PDB entry 9GUU | electron microscopy, 2.50 A resolution | chains A and N of the 24 polymer chains in the assembly

# Chain A
Molecule: 16S ribosomal RNA
Source organism: Escherichia coli K-12
Sequence (1541 nucleotides; row label = number of the first residue in the row):
     1 AAAUUGAAGA GUUUGAUCAU GGCUCAGAUU GAACGCUGGC GGCAGGCCUA ACACAUGCAA
    61 GUCGAACGGU AACAGGAAGA AGCUUGCUUC UUUGCUGACG AGUGGCGGAC GGGUGAGUAA
   121 UGUCUGGGAA ACUGCCUGAU GGAGGGGGAU AACUACUGGA AACGGUAGCU AAUACCGCAU
   181 AACGUCGCAA GACCAAAGAG GGGUACCUUC GGGCCUCUUG CCAUCGGAUG UGCCCAGAUG
   241 GGAUUAGCUA GUAGGUGGGG UAACGGCUCA CCUAGGCGAC GAUCCCUAGC UGGUCUGAGA
   301 GGAUGACCAG CCACACUGGA ACUGAGACAC GGUCCAGACU CCUACGGGAG GCAGCAGUGG
   361 GGAAUAUUGC ACAAUGGGCG CAAGCCUGAU GCAGCCAUGC CGCGUGUAUG AAGAAGGCCU
   421 UCGGGUUGUA AAGUACUUUC AGCGGGGAGG AAGGGAGUAA AGUUAAUACC UUUGCUCAUU
   481 GACGUUACCC GCAGAAGAAG CACCGGCUAA CUCCGUGCCA GCAGCCXCGG UAAUACGGAG
   541 GGUGCAAGCG UUAAUCGGAA UUACUGGGCG UAAAGCGCAC GCAGGCGGUU UGUUAAGUCA
   601 GAUGUGAAAU CCCCGGGCUC AACCUGGGAA CUGCAUCUGA UACUGGCAAG CUUGAGUCUC
   661 GUAGAGGGGG GUAGAAUUCC AGGUGUAGCG GUGAAAUGCG UAGAGAUCUG GAGGAAUACC
   721 GGUGGCGAAG GCGGCCCCCU GGACGAAGAC UGACGCUCAG GUGCGAAAGC GUGGGGAGCA
   781 AACAGGAUUA GAUACCCUGG UAGUCCACGC CGUAAACGAU GUCGACUUGG AGGUUGUGCC
   841 CUUGAGGCGU GGCUUCCGGA GCUAACGCGU UAAGUCGACC GCCUGGGGAG UACGGCCGCA
   901 AGGUUAAAAC UCAAAUGAAU UGACGGGGGC CCGCACAAGC GGUGGAGCAU GUGGUUUAAU
   961 UCGAUGXAAC GCGAAGAACC UUACCUGGUC UUGACAUCCA CGGAAGUUUU CAGAGAUGAG
  1021 AAUGUGCCUU CGGGAACCGU GAGACAGGUG CUGCAUGGCU GUCGUCAGCU CGUGUUGUGA
  1081 AAUGUUGGGU UAAGUCCCGC AACGAGCGCA ACCCUUAUCC UUUGUUGCCA GCGGUCCGGC
  1141 CGGGAACUCA AAGGAGACUG CCAGUGAUAA ACUGGAGGAA GGUGGGGAUG ACGUCAAGUC
  1201 AUCAUGGCCC UUACGACCAG GGCUACACAC GUGCUACAAU GGCGCAUACA AAGAGAAGCG
  1261 ACCUCGCGAG AGCAAGCGGA CCUCAUAAAG UGCGUCGUAG UCCGGAUUGG AGUCUGCAAC
  1321 UCGACUCCAU GAAGUCGGAA UCGCUAGUAA UCGUGGAUCA GAAUGCCACG GUGAAUACGU
  1381 UCCCGGGCCU UGUACACACC GCCCGUXACA CCAUGGGAGU GGGUUGCAAA AGAAGUAGGU
  1441 AGCUUAACCU UCGGGAGGGC GCUUACCACU UUGUGAUUCA UGACUGGGGU GAAGUCGUAA
  1501 CAAGGUAACC GUAGGGGAAC CUGCGGUUGG AUCACCUCCU U
Disordered / not traced: 1492-1493
Modified residues: PSU (pseudouridine-5'-monophosphate) at position 516, G7M (N7-methyl-guanosine-5'-monophosphate) at position 527, 2MG (2N-methylguanosine-5'-monophosphate) at position 966, 5MC (5-methylcytidine-5'-monophosphate) at position 967, 2MG (2N-methylguanosine-5'-monophosphate) at position 1207, 4OC (4n,o2'-methylcytidine-5'-monophosphate) at position 1402, 5MC (5-methylcytidine-5'-monophosphate) at position 1407, UR3 (3-methyluridine-5'-monophoshate) at position 1498, 2MG (2N-methylguanosine-5'-monophosphate) at position 1516, MA6 (6N-dimethyladenosine-5'-monophoshate) at position 1518, MA6 (6N-dimethyladenosine-5'-monophoshate) at position 1519
Metal / ion sites: Mg2+ site 1 near G21 (its only coordinating residue here); Mg2+ site 2: C48, U49, G115; Mg2+ site 3 near A53 (its only coordinating residue here); Mg2+ site 4: A59, U387; Mg2+ site 5: U62, G105; Mg2+ site 6 near G100 (its only coordinating residue here); Mg2+ site 7 near G107 (its only coordinating residue here); Mg2+ site 8: A109, G331; Mg2+ site 9 near G111 (its only coordinating residue here); Mg2+ site 10: G115, G289; Mg2+ site 11: A116, G117, G289; Mg2+ site 12 near G145 (its only coordinating residue here); 61 more Mg2+ sites not listed

# Chain N
Molecule: 30S ribosomal protein S13
Source organism: Escherichia coli K-12
UniProtKB: P0A7S9 (RS13_ECOLI); residues 1-118 here = UniProt positions 1-118
Amino-acid sequence (118 residues; numbered 1 to 118; the number before each row is that of its first residue):
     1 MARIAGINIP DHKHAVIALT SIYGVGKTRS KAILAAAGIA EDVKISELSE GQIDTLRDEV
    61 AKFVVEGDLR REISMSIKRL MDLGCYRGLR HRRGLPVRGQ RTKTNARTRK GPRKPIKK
Disordered / not traced: 1, 117-118
Swiss-Prot annotation at these positions:
  - natural variant: Leu89 to Gly99 (deletion: In PW118), Gln100 to Lys118 (deletion: In rpsM413), Asn105 (N105H: In PW095; N105K: In PW097)
  - mutagenesis: Leu83 to Lys118 (Decreased growth rate at all temperatures. Decreased affinity of the 30S subunit P site for tRNA in vitro), Lys114 to Lys118 (Decreased growth rate at all temperatures. Decreased affinity of the 30S subunit P site for tRNA in vitro)

# Chain A / chain N interface
Pairs across the interface (79):
  G947(A) with Arg107(N), salt bridge to the phosphate; Thr108(N), hydrogen bond to the phosphate
  C948(A) with Asn105(N), base contact; Ala106(N), phosphate contact; Arg107(N), salt bridge to the phosphate; Thr108(N), hydrogen bond to the phosphate
  A949(A) with Gln100(N), phosphate contact; Arg101(N), phosphate contact; Asn105(N), hydrogen bond to the base
  U950(A) with Arg101(N), salt bridge to the phosphate; Thr104(N), hydrogen bond to the base; Asn105(N), hydrogen bond to the base
  G951(A) with Arg101(N), salt bridge to the phosphate; Thr104(N), base contact
  U952(A) with Lys103(N), base contact
  G953(A) with Lys103(N), base contact
  G954(A) with Lys103(N), base contact
  A1225(A) with Arg101(N), phosphate contact; Thr102(N), hydrogen bond to the phosphate; Lys103(N), phosphate contact
  C1226(A) with Arg90(N), salt bridge to the phosphate; Leu95(N), phosphate contact; Thr102(N), hydrogen bond to the sugar; Lys103(N), base contact; Lys110(N), hydrogen bond to the sugar
  A1227(A) with Leu95(N), phosphate contact; Lys110(N), salt bridge to the phosphate; Lys114(N), phosphate contact; Ile116(N), base contact
  C1228(A) with Lys103(N), hydrogen bond to the base; Lys110(N), salt bridge to the phosphate; Arg113(N), phosphate contact; Lys114(N), sugar contact; Ile116(N), sugar contact
  A1229(A) with Thr104(N), base contact; Arg113(N), salt bridge to the phosphate
  C1230(A) with Thr104(N), base contact
  U1295(A) with His14(N), phosphate contact
  C1296(A) with His14(N), salt bridge to the phosphate
  C1302(A) with Lys13(N), salt bridge to the phosphate; His14(N), base contact; Ile17(N), sugar contact
  A1306(A) with Thr108(N), hydrogen bond to the sugar
  U1307(A) with Gln100(N), hydrogen bond to the phosphate; Thr108(N), sugar contact; Arg109(N), sugar contact
  U1308(A) with His91(N), hydrogen bond to the phosphate; Pro96(N), phosphate contact; Val97(N), hydrogen bond to the phosphate; Arg98(N), hydrogen bond to the phosphate; Gln100(N), hydrogen bond to the phosphate; Arg109(N), salt bridge to the phosphate
  G1309(A) with Ser76(N), hydrogen bond to the sugar; Ile77(N), sugar contact; Leu80(N), phosphate contact; Arg87(N), salt bridge to the phosphate; His91(N), salt bridge to the phosphate; Val97(N), phosphate contact; Arg98(N), salt bridge to the phosphate
  G1310(A) with Arg87(N), salt bridge to the phosphate
  U1321(A) with Tyr86(N), sugar contact
  C1322(A) with Tyr86(N), phosphate contact
  G1323(A) with Arg98(N), phosphate contact; Gly99(N), phosphate contact
  C1328(A) with Thr28(N), hydrogen bond to the phosphate; Arg29(N), hydrogen bond to the sugar
  A1329(A) with Gly24(N), hydrogen bond to the phosphate; Val25(N), phosphate contact; Gly26(N), hydrogen bond to the phosphate; Lys27(N), phosphate contact; Thr28(N), phosphate contact; Arg29(N), hydrogen bond to the phosphate; Leu69(N), sugar contact
  U1330(A) with Ile22(N), phosphate contact; Tyr23(N), sugar contact; Gly24(N), hydrogen bond to the phosphate; Val25(N), hydrogen bond to the phosphate; Gly26(N), phosphate contact
  G1331(A) with Tyr23(N), phosphate contact
Also at the interface, not in a pair above, chain A (32 interface residues in all): A946, C1320, A1332
Also at the interface, not in a pair above, chain N (40 interface residues in all): Thr20, Ile73

# Summary
32 residues of chain A face 40 of chain N across their interface; the contacts include 23 hydrogen bonds and
15 salt bridges. Polar pairs include A949(A)-Asn105(N), U950(A)-Thr104(N) and U950(A)-Asn105(N). Curated
annotation (UniProt) lists 5 mutagenesis sites on chain N.
Here chain A is 16S ribosomal RNA and chain N is 30S ribosomal protein S13, both from Escherichia coli K-12.
Entry 9GUU (30S mRNA delivery complex (consensus)) was determined by electron microscopy, deposited together
with 9GUP, 9GUQ, 9GUR, 9GUS, 9GUT, 9GUV, 9GUW and 9GUX.
